Entry 4OTR (X-ray diffraction, 1.95 A resolution); this record covers chain A.

# Chain A
Protein: Tyrosine-protein kinase BTK
Source organism: Homo sapiens
Notes: EC 2.7.10.2
UniProtKB: Q06187 (BTK_HUMAN); residues 378-659 here = UniProt positions 378-659
Sequence (283 residues; row label = number of the first residue in the row):
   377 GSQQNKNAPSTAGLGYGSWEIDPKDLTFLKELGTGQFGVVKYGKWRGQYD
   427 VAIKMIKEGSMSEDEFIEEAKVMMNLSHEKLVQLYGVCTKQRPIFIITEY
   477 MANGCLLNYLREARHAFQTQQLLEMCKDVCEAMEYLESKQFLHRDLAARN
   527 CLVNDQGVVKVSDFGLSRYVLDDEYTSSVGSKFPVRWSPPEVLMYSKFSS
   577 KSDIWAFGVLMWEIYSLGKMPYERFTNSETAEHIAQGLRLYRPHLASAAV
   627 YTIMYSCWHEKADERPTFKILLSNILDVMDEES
Disordered / not traced: 377-395, 659
Differences from the reference sequence: expression tag (377); engineered mutation Ala489 (Met in Q06187), Ala492 (Arg in Q06187), Ala624 (Glu in Q06187), Ala625 (Lys in Q06187)
Residues lining bound ligands: 2V3 (6-cyclopropyl-2-[3-(5-{[5-(4-ethylpiperazin-1-yl)pyridin-2-yl]amino}-1-methyl-6-oxo-1,6-dihydropyridin-3-yl)-2-(hydroxymethyl)phenyl]-8-fluoroisoquinolin-1(2H)-one): Lys406, Glu407, Leu408, Gly409, Thr410, Gly411, Gln412, Phe413, Val416, Ala428, Lys430, Val458, Thr474, Glu475, Tyr476, Met477, Ala478, Asn479, Gly480, Asp521, Asn526, Leu528, Ser538, Asp539, Leu542, Ser543, Val546, Tyr551
Curated features (UniProtKB/Swiss-Prot):
  - motif: Trp581 to Trp588 (CAV1-binding)
  - active site: Asp521 (Proton acceptor)
  - binding site (ATP): Leu408 to Val416, Lys430
  - binding site (clofedanol): Thr474 to Met477, Leu542
  - binding site (dasatinib): Thr474 to Met477
  - modified residue: Tyr551 (Phosphotyrosine), Ser604 (Phosphoserine), Tyr617 (Phosphotyrosine), Ser623 (Phosphoserine), Ser659 (Phosphoserine)

# Overview
Chain A binds compound 2V3. Curated annotation (UniProt) lists active-site residue Asp521, 10 ATP-binding
residues, 5 clofedanol-binding residues and 4 dasatinib-binding residues.
Chain A is Tyrosine-protein kinase BTK (Homo sapiens); the structure, Crystal structure of BTK kinase domain
complexed with
6-cyclopropyl-2-[3-[5-[[5-(4-ethylpiperazin-1-yl)-2-pyridyl]amino]-1-methyl-6-oxo-3-pyridyl]-2-(hydroxymethyl)phenyl]-8-fluoro-isoquinolin-1-one,
was determined by X-ray diffraction, deposited together with 4OT5, 4OT6 and 4OTQ.
